8GES - chains A and B; structure by X-ray diffraction, 2.70 A resolution.

Chain A (and B):
Protein: beta-galactosidase
From: Roseburia hominis
Notes: chain B of this document is another copy of the same molecule, construct and numbering; everything in this record applies to it too
UniProt: A0A395V8I7 (A0A395V8I7_9FIRM); the author numbering skips numbers that UniProt does not, so the offset changes along the chain: 0-178 = UniProt 1-179; 180-756 = UniProt 180-756
Amino-acid sequence (756 residues; each row starts with the number of its first residue; note: 1 number in that range is skipped by the numbering (no residue carries it; nothing is unmodelled there); numbering starts at 0):
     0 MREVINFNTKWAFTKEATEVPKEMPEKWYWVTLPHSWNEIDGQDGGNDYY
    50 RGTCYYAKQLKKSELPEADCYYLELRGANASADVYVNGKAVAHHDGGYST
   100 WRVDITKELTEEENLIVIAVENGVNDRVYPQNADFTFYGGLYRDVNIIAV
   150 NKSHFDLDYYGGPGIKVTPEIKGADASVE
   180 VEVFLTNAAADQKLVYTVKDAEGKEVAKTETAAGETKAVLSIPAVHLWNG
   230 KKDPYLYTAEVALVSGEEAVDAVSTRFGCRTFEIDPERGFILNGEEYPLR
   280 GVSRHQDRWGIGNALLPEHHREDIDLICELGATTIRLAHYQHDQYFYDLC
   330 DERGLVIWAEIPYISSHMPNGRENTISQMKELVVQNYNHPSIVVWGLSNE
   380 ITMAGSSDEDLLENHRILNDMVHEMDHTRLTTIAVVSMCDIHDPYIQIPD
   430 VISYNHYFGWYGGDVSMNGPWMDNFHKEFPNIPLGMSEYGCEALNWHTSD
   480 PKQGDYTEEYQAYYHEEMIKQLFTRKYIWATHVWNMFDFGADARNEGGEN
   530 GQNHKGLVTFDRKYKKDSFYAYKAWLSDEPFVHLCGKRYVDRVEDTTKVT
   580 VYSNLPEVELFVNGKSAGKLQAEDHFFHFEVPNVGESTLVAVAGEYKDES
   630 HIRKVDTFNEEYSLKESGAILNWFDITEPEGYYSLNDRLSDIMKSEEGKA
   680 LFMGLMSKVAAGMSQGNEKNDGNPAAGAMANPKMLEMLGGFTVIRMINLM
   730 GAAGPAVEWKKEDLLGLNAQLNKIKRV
Disordered / not traced: 645-756 (chain B: 9, 645-756)
Construct notes: conflict Ala-248 (Thr in A0A395V8I7), Ala-735 (Lys in A0A395V8I7)
Residues lining bound ligands:
  - FMN (flavin mononucleotide): Asp-155, Tyr-158, Tyr-159, Gly-163, Lys-165, Phe-183, Lys-359, Val-362, Val-363, Tyr-366, Met-404
  - UNC10201652-glucuronic acid conjugate (I9G; 8-(4-beta-D-glucopyranuronosylpiperazin-1-yl)-5-(morpholin-4-yl)-1,2,3,4-tetrahydro[1,2,3]triazino[4',5':4,5]thieno[2,3 -c]isoquinoline): Asp-133, His-318, Ile-343, Asn-378, Glu-379, Met-382, Asn-434, Tyr-436, Tyr-440, Gly-441, Glu-467, Trp-513, Phe-518, Arg-523, Asn-532, Lys-534

Chain A / chain B interface:
Pairs across the interface (21):
  Thr-17(A) / Arg-351(B)
  Thr-17(A) / Glu-352(B)
  Thr-17(A) / Ile-355(B)
  Arg-50(A) / Asn-349(B)  hydrogen bond (backbone-side chain)
  Gly-51(A) / Asn-349(B)
  Thr-52(A) / Asn-349(B)
  Tyr-54(A) / Glu-352(B)  hydrogen bond
  Gly-122(A) / Asp-125(B)
  Val-123(A) / Asn-124(B)
  Val-123(A) / Asp-125(B)  hydrogen bond (backbone-side chain)
  Asn-124(A) / Val-123(B)
  Asn-124(A) / Asn-124(B)
  Asp-125(A) / Gly-122(B)
  Asp-125(A) / Val-123(B)  hydrogen bond (side chain-backbone)
  Arg-126(A) / Glu-120(B)
  Asn-349(A) / Arg-50(B)  hydrogen bond (side chain-backbone)
  Asn-349(A) / Gly-51(B)
  Arg-351(A) / Thr-17(B)
  Glu-352(A) / Thr-17(B)
  Glu-352(A) / Tyr-54(B)
  Ile-355(A) / Thr-17(B)
Interface residues without a listed pair, chain A (16 interface residues in all): Tyr-49, Glu-120
Interface residues without a listed pair, chain B (16 interface residues in all): Tyr-49, Thr-52, Arg-126

In short:
Chain A and chain B each contribute 16 residues to their interface, with 5 hydrogen bonds. Polar pairs include
Arg-50(A)/Asn-349(B), Tyr-54(A)/Glu-352(B) and Val-123(A)/Asp-125(B). Chain A binds flavin mononucleotide and
UNC10201652-glucuronic acid conjugate.
Chain A and chain B are both beta-galactosidase (Roseburia hominis); the structure, R. hominis 2
beta-glucuronidase bound to UNC10201652-glucuronide, was determined by X-ray diffraction (same publication as
8GEO, 8GER and 8GEQ).
